Entry 5Z66 (X-ray diffraction, 1.80 A resolution); this record covers chain A.

== Chain A ==
Name: Periplasmic trehalase
Organism: Enterobacter cloacae
Notes: EC 3.2.1.28
Reference sequence: A0A156C5X3 (A0A156C5X3_ENTCL); residue numbers follow UniProt; this construct covers 30-556
Chain sequence (563 residues; each row starts with the number of its first residue; numbers below 1 keep their minus sign (Met-6 is residue -6)):
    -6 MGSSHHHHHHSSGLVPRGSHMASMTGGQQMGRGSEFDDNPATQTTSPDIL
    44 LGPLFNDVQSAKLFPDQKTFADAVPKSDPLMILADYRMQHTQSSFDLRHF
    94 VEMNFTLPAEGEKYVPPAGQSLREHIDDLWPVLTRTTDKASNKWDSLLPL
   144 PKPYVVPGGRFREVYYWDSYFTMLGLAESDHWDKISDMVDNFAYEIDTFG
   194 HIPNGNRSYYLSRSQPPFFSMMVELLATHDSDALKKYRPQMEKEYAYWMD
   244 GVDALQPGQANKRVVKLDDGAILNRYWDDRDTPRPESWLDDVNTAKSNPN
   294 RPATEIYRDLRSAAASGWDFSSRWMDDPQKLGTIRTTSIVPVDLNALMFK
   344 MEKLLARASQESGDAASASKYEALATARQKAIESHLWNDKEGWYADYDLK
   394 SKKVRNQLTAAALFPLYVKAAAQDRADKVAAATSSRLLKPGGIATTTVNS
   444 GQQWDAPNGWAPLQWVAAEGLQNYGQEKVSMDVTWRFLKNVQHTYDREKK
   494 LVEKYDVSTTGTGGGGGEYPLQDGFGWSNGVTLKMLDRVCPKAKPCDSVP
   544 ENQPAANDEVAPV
Disordered / not traced: -6 to 34, 547-556
Disulfides: Cys533-Cys539
Differences from the reference sequence: expression tag (-6 to 29); engineered mutation Asn32 (Ser in A0A156C5X3), Thr35 (Ala in A0A156C5X3), Val553 (Ala in A0A156C5X3)
Ligand contacts: validoxylamine (VDM; (1S,2S,3R,6S)-4-(hydroxymethyl)-6-{[(1S,2S,3S,4R,5R)-2,3,4-trihydroxy-5-(hydroxymethyl)cyclohexyl]amino}cyclohex-4-ene-1,2,3-triol): Pro150, Arg153, Phe154, Tyr158, Trp160, Asp161, Asn197, Tyr203, Arg206, Gln208, Arg277, Glu279, Ser280, Ala307, Gly310, Asp312, Gln446, Trp447, Glu511, Tyr512, Phe518, Trp520

== Summary ==
Chain A binds validoxylamine.
Chain A is Periplasmic trehalase (Enterobacter cloacae); the structure, Structure of periplasmic trehalase
from Diamondback moth gut bacteria complexed with validoxylamine, was determined by X-ray diffraction (same
publication as 5Z6H).
